PDB entry 6PVP | electron microscopy, 4.48 A resolution (low resolution: residue-level contacts below are approximate; hydrogen-bond / salt-bridge calls are withheld) | chains C and D of the 4 polymer chains in the assembly

Chain C (and D):
Protein: Transient receptor potential cation channel subfamily V member 3
From: Mus musculus
Notes: chain D of this document is another copy of the same molecule, construct and numbering; everything in this record applies to it too
Reference sequence: Q8K424 (TRPV3_MOUSE); numbering as in UniProt (aligned over 1-791)
Sequence (808 residues; numbered 1 to 808; the number before each row is that of its first residue):
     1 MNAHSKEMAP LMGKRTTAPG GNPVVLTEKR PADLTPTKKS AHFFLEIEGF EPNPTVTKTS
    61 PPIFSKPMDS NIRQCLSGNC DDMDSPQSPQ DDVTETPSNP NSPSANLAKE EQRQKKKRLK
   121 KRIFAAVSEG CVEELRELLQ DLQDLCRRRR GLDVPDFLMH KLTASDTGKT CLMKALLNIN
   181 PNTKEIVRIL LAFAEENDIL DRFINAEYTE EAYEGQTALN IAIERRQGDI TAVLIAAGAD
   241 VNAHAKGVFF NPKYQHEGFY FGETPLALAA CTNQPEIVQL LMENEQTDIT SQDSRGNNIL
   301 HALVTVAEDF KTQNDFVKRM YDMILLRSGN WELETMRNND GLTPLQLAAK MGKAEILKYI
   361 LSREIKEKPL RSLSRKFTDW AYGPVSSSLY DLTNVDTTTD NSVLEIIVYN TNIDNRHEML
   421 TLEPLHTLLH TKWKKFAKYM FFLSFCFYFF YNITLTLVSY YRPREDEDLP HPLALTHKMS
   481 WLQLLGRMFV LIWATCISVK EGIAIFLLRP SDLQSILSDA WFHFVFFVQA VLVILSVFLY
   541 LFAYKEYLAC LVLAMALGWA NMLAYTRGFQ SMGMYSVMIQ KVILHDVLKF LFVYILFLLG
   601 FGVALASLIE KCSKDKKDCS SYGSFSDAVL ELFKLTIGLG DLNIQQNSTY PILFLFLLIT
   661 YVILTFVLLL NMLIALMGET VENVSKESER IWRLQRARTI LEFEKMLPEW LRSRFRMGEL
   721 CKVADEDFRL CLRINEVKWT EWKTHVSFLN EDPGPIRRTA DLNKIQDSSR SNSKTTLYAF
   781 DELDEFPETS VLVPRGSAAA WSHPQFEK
Unresolved in the structure: 1-84, 746-808
Sequence notes: engineered mutation Ala564 (Tyr in Q8K424); expression tag (792-808)
Curated features (UniProtKB/Swiss-Prot):
  - binding site (Na(+)): Gly638

Interface between chain C and chain D:
Pairs across the interface - 76 pairs, chain C then chain D:
  Gln87(C) with Ile734(D); Asn735(D); Glu736(D)
  Pro89(C) with Ile734(D)
  Val93(C) with Trp380(D); Arg733(D)
  Thr94(C) with Trp380(D)
  Glu95(C) with Asp379(D)
  Thr96(C) with Asp379(D)
  Pro97(C) with Val723(D)
  Glu129(C) with Lys368(D)
  Tyr213(C) with Trp380(D)
  Gln216(C) with Tyr382(D)
  Glu224(C) with Tyr382(D); Gly383(D)
  Arg225(C) with Ala381(D)
  Arg226(C) with Thr744(D)
  Phe249(C) with Tyr382(D); Val385(D)
  Gln255(C) with Lys738(D)
  His256(C) with Glu736(D)
  Glu257(C) with Glu736(D)
  Gly258(C) with Glu736(D)
  Phe259(C) with Tyr382(D); Pro384(D)
  Asn273(C) with His745(D)
  Pro275(C) with His745(D)
  Val306(C) with Glu741(D)
  Asn314(C) with Lys743(D)
  Lys589(C) with Ser571(D); Met572(D)
  Phe590(C) with Tyr575(D)
  Phe592(C) with Met572(D)
  Val593(C) with Leu563(D); Tyr575(D)
  Leu596(C) with Trp559(D); Met562(D); Leu563(D)
  Leu599(C) with Trp559(D)
  Gly600(C) with Ala556(D); Trp559(D)
  Val603(C) with Ser459(D); Met555(D)
  Ala604(C) with Val552(D); Ala556(D)
  Ser607(C) with Ser459(D); Arg462(D); Glu465(D); Val552(D)
  Leu608(C) with Val552(D)
  Glu610(C) with Glu465(D)
  Lys611(C) with Glu465(D)
  Ser624(C) with Tyr460(D)
  Phe625(C) with Tyr460(D)
  Gly638(C) with Leu639(D)
  Gly640(C) with Leu639(D)
  Leu642(C) with Lys634(D)
  Asn643(C) with Glu631(D); Lys634(D)
  Leu653(C) with Ala549(D)
  Leu664(C) with Ile579(D)
  Phe666(C) with Ile637(D)
  Val667(C) with Ile674(D)
  Leu668(C) with Ile583(D); Val587(D); Met677(D)
  Leu669(C) with Ile579(D)
  Asn671(C) with Ile674(D)
  Met672(C) with Tyr575(D); Met578(D); Val681(D)
  Ala675(C) with Gly678(D); Val681(D)
  Leu676(C) with Met578(D); Val681(D); Ser685(D)
Other interface residues (no listed pair), chain C (70 interface residues in all): Ser85, Pro86, Ser98, Leu177, Asn220, Ile221, Leu268, Glu308, Gln313, Phe316, Val317, Arg319, Phe597, Leu639, Ile659, Val662, Ile663, Glu679
Other interface residues (no listed pair), chain D (56 interface residues in all): Ser387, His430, Leu548, Met574, Leu591, Leu630, Phe633, Glu682, Lys722, Trp739, Trp742

Overview:
Chain C and chain D form an interface of 70 and 56 residues respectively. Curated annotation (UniProt) lists
Na+-binding residue Gly638(C) on chain C.
Both chains are Transient receptor potential cation channel subfamily V member 3 (Mus musculus). Entry 6PVP
(Cryo-EM structure of mouse TRPV3-Y564A in open state at 37 degrees Celsius) was determined by electron
microscopy (same publication as 6PVL, 6PVM, 6PVN, 6PVO and 6PVQ).
